9F5I - chains D and E of the 7 polymer chains in the assembly; structure by electron microscopy, 3.00 A resolution.

# Chain D (and E)
Name: Large T antigen
Organism: Betapolyomavirus macacae
Notes: EC 3.6.4.-; chain E of this document is another copy of the same molecule, construct and numbering; everything in this record applies to it too
Reference sequence: P03070 (LT_SV40); residues 266-627 here = UniProt positions 266-627
Sequence (362 residues; row label = number of the first residue in the row):
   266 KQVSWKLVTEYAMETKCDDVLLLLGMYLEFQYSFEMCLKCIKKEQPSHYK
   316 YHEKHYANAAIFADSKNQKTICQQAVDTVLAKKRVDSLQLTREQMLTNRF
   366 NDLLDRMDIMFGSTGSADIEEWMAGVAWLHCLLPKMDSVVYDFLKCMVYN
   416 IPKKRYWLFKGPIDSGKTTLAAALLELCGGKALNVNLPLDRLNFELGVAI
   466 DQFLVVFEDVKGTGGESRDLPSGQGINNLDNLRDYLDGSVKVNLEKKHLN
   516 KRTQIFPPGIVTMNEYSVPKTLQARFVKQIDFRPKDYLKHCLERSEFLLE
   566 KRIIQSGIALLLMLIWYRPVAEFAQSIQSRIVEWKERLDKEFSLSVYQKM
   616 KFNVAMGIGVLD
UniProt features mapped onto this chain:
  - binding site (Zn(2+)): C302, C305, H313, H317
  - binding site (ATP): G426 to T433
Ligand contacts:
  - ATP (adenosine-5'-triphosphate), molecule 1: W393, L397, P427, I428, D429, S430, G431, K432, T433, T434, R548, P549, K550, L553, K554, L557, L564
  - ATP, molecule 2: K418, R498, D499

# How chain D and chain E interact
Contacting residue pairs (39; chain D residue first):
  D284(D) - R349(E)  salt bridge
  L286(D) - A346(E)
  L286(D) - R349(E)
  L287(D) - V350(E)  hydrophobic
  L287(D) - L353(E)  hydrophobic
  L289(D) - A346(E)  hydrophobic
  G290(D) - A346(E)
  G290(D) - V350(E)
  M291(D) - V350(E)
  M291(D) - Q354(E)  hydrogen bond
  L293(D) - T343(E)
  E294(D) - V350(E)
  K304(D) - Q354(E)
  Q310(D) - Q354(E)
  D329(D) - K271(E)  salt bridge
  S330(D) - Q339(E)  hydrogen bond (backbone-side chain)
  K331(D) - W270(E)
  K331(D) - Q339(E)
  Q333(D) - Q339(E)
  K334(D) - D342(E)
  I428(D) - R498(E)
  D429(D) - R498(E)  salt bridge
  A437(D) - V505(E)  hydrophobic
  A447(D) - N508(E)  hydrogen bond (backbone-side chain)
  E460(D) - K516(E)  salt bridge
  V463(D) - K516(E)
  K512(D) - K511(E)  hydrogen bond (side chain-backbone)
  K512(D) - H513(E)
  K512(D) - L514(E)  hydrogen bond (side chain-backbone)
  E561(D) - K419(E)  salt bridge
  L564(D) - P417(E)
  E565(D) - I416(E)
  E565(D) - K419(E)  salt bridge
  R567(D) - N415(E)
  R567(D) - P417(E)
  R567(D) - G503(E)  hydrogen bond (side chain-backbone)
  R567(D) - S504(E)
  R567(D) - I520(E)
  Q570(D) - S504(E)  hydrogen bond
Also at the interface, not in a pair above, chain D (35 interface residues in all): S312, A328, N332, K446, R456, K476, K511, H513
Also at the interface, not in a pair above, chain E (32 interface residues in all): Q267, L345, F459, N496, E510, K512, N515, T518

# Overview
The interface between chain D and chain E involves 35 residues on one side and 32 on the other, with 7
hydrogen bonds and 6 salt bridges. Among the polar pairs are D284(D)-R349(E), D329(D)-K271(E) and
D429(D)-R498(E). Bound to chain D: ATP.
Chain D and chain E are both Large T antigen (Betapolyomavirus macacae); the structure, Active SV40 LTAg
complex with DNA (3D variability component_000, frame_005), was determined by electron microscopy together
with 9EVH, 9EVP, 9F3T, 9F3U, 9F73, 9F74 and 14 further entries from the same study.
